PDB entry 6DF8 | X-ray diffraction, 2.54 A resolution | chains A and D of the 3 polymer chains in the assembly

== Chain A ==
Name: Transcriptional regulator Kaiso
Organism: Homo sapiens
Reference sequence: Q86T24 (KAISO_HUMAN); residue numbers follow UniProt; this construct covers 471-604
Chain sequence (134 residues; numbered 471 to 604; the number before each row is that of its first residue):
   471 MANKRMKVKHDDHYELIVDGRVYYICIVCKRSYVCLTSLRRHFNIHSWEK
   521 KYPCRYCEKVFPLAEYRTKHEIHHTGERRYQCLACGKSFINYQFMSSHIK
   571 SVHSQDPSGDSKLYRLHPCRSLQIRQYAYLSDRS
Unresolved in the structure: 471-481, 600-604
Bound ions: Zn2+ site 1: Cys496, Cys499, His512, His516; Zn2+ site 2: Cys524, Cys527, His540, His544; Zn2+ site 3: Cys552, Cys555, His568, His573
UniProt features mapped onto this chain:
  - zinc finger: Tyr494 to His516 (C2H2-type 1), Tyr522 to His544 (C2H2-type 2), Tyr550 to His573 (C2H2-type 3)
  - motif: Met471 to His480 (Nuclear localization signal)
  - cross-link (Glycyl lysine isopeptide (Lys-Gly)): Lys474 (interchain with G-Cter in SUMO2), Lys479 (interchain with G-Cter in SUMO2), Lys539 (interchain with G-Cter in SUMO2), Lys570 (interchain with G-Cter in SUMO2), Lys582 (interchain with G-Cter in SUMO2)
  - mutagenesis: Cys552 (C552R: Abrogates both sequence-specific and methylation-dependent DNA-binding)

== Chain D ==
Molecule: 18-nt DNA strand
Sequence (18 nucleotides; row label = number of the first residue in the row):
     1 TGCTTCCTGCCAATAACG

== Interface between chain A and chain D ==
Residue-residue contacts (27):
  Arg501(A) - DC7(D)  phosphate contact
  Arg501(A) - DT8(D)  salt bridge to the phosphate
  Tyr503(A) - DT8(D)  hydrogen bond to the phosphate
  Tyr503(A) - DG9(D)  phosphate contact
  Val504(A) - DG9(D)  hydrogen bond to the phosphate
  Cys505(A) - DG9(D)  hydrogen bond to the phosphate
  Ser508(A) - DT8(D)  sugar contact
  Ser508(A) - DG9(D)  hydrogen bond to the phosphate
  Arg511(A) - DT8(D)  base contact
  Arg511(A) - DG9(D)  hydrogen bond to the base
  Arg511(A) - DC10(D)  base contact
  Ile515(A) - DC7(D)  phosphate contact
  Leu533(A) - DT8(D)  base contact
  Glu535(A) - DT8(D)  base contact
  Tyr536(A) - DC6(D)  sugar contact
  Tyr536(A) - DC7(D)  hydrogen bond to the phosphate
  Gln563(A) - DT5(D)  base contact
  Gln563(A) - DC6(D)  base contact
  Phe564(A) - DC3(D)  sugar contact
  Phe564(A) - DT4(D)  phosphate contact
  Arg595(A) - DA12(D)  base contact
  Arg595(A) - DA13(D)  sugar contact
  Arg595(A) - DT14(D)  sugar contact
  Gln596(A) - DA13(D)  sugar contact
  Gln596(A) - DT14(D)  phosphate contact
  Tyr597(A) - DA13(D)  sugar contact
  Ala598(A) - DA13(D)  hydrogen bond to the phosphate
Interface residues without a listed pair, chain A (21 interface residues in all): Ser502, Thr507, His512, His543, Asn561
Interface residues without a listed pair, chain D (12 interface residues in all): DC11

== In short ==
21 residues of chain A and 12 residues of chain D are in contact, with 7 hydrogen bonds and 1 salt bridge.
Polar contacts include Arg511(A)-DG9(D), Tyr503(A)-DT8(D) and Val504(A)-DG9(D). Curated annotation (UniProt)
lists one mutagenesis site on chain A.
Chain A is Transcriptional regulator Kaiso (Homo sapiens) and chain D is an 18-nt DNA strand; the structure,
Kaiso (ZBTB33) zinc finger DNA binding domain in complex with the specific Kaiso binding sequence (KBS) ...,
was determined by X-ray diffraction together with 6DF5, 6DF9, 6DFA, 6DFB, 6DFC and 6V8U from the same study.
